PDB entry 4XJN | X-ray diffraction, 3.11 A resolution | chains B and N of the 14 polymer chains in the assembly

Chain B:
Molecule: Nucleocapsid
From: Parainfluenza virus 5
Reference sequence: W5QKM4 (W5QKM4_9PARA); residues 1-509 here = UniProt positions 1-509
Amino-acid sequence (525 residues; each row starts with the number of its first residue; numbers below 1 keep their minus sign (His-15 is residue -15)):
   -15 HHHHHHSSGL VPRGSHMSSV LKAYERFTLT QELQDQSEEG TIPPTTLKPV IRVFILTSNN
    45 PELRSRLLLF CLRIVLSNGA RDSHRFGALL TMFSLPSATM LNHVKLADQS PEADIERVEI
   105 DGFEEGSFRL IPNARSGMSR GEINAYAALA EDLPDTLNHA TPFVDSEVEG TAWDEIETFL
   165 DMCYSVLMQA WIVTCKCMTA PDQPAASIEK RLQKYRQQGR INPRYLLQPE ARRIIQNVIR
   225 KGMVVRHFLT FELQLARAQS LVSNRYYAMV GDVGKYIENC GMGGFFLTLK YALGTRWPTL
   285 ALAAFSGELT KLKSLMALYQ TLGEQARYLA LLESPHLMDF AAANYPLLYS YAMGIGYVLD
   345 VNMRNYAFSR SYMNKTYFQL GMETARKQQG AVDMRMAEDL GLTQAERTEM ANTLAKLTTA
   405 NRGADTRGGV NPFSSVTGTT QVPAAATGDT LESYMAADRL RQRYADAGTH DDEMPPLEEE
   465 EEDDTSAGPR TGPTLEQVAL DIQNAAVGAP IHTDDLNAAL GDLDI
Disordered / not traced: -15 to 2, 183-186, 402-509
Differences from the reference sequence: expression tag (-15 to 0)
Cystine bridges: Cys179-Cys264
Ion coordination: lead (II) ion site 1 near Glu100 (its only coordinating residue here); lead (II) ion site 2: Glu103 (shared with 1 residue of chain G)
Reported in the primary citation:
  - binding site for the 78-nt RNA strand (chain N): Lys194, Arg195, Gln202, Tyr260, Met266, Gly267, Tyr350, Ala351, Arg354, Ser355

Chain N:
Molecule: 78-nt RNA strand
From: Escherichia coli
Sequence (78 nucleotides; row label = number of the first residue in the row):
     1 UUUUUUUUUU UUUUUUUUUU UUUUUUUUUU UUUUUUUUUU UUUUUUUUUU UUUUUUUUUU
    61 UUUUUUUUUU UUUUUUUU
Ion coordination: lead (II) ion site 1 near U5 (its only coordinating residue here); lead (II) ion site 2 near U53 (its only coordinating residue here)

How chain B and chain N interact:
Pairs across the interface (32):
  Cys181(B) with U41(N), hydrogen bond to the base
  Ser191(B) with U44(N), phosphate contact
  Lys194(B) with U44(N), salt bridge to the phosphate; U45(N), phosphate contact
  Arg195(B) with U45(N), salt bridge to the phosphate
  Lys198(B) with U46(N), sugar contact
  Gln201(B) with U46(N), base contact; U47(N), base contact
  Gln202(B) with U46(N), hydrogen bond to the base
  Tyr260(B) with U45(N), base contact; U46(N), hydrogen bond to the phosphate
  Gly265(B) with U41(N), sugar contact; U42(N), phosphate contact
  Met266(B) with U42(N), phosphate contact
  Gly267(B) with U42(N), hydrogen bond to the phosphate
  Leu271(B) with U43(N), base contact
  Met322(B) with U40(N), sugar contact
  Ala325(B) with U39(N), sugar contact
  Ala327(B) with U39(N), sugar contact
  Asp344(B) with U43(N), base contact
  Asn346(B) with U43(N), hydrogen bond to the sugar; U44(N), sugar contact
  Met347(B) with U43(N), base contact
  Asn349(B) with U43(N), sugar contact
  Tyr350(B) with U42(N), hydrogen bond to the phosphate; U43(N), sugar contact
  Ala351(B) with U42(N), hydrogen bond to the sugar
  Arg354(B) with U41(N), salt bridge to the phosphate; U42(N), salt bridge to the phosphate
  Ser355(B) with U38(N), hydrogen bond to the phosphate; U39(N), phosphate contact
  Tyr356(B) with U38(N), sugar contact
Other interface residues (no listed pair), chain B (28 interface residues in all): Ala190, Gln197, Gly268, Ala326

Summary:
The interface between chain B and chain N involves 28 residues on one side and 10 on the other; the contacts
include 8 hydrogen bonds and 4 salt bridges. Polar contacts include Cys181(B)-U41(N), Gln202(B)-U46(N) and
Asn346(B)-U43(N). The paper reports a binding site for the 78-nt RNA strand (chain N) at Lys194(B), Arg195(B)
and Gln202(B) among others.
Chain B is Nucleocapsid (Parainfluenza virus 5) and chain N is a 78-nt RNA strand (Escherichia coli); the
structure, Structure of the parainfluenza virus 5 nucleocapsid-RNA complex: an insight into paramyxovirus
polymerase activity, was determined by X-ray diffraction.
